PDB entry 3L8W | X-ray diffraction, 1.00 A resolution | chain A

== Chain A ==
Protein: Uricase
Source organism: Aspergillus flavus
Notes: EC 1.7.3.3
UniProt: Q00511 (URIC_ASPFL); residues 1-295 here correspond to UniProt positions 2-296 (UniProt number = residue number + 1)
Sequence (296 residues; numbered 0 to 295; the number before each row is that of its first residue; numbering starts at 0):
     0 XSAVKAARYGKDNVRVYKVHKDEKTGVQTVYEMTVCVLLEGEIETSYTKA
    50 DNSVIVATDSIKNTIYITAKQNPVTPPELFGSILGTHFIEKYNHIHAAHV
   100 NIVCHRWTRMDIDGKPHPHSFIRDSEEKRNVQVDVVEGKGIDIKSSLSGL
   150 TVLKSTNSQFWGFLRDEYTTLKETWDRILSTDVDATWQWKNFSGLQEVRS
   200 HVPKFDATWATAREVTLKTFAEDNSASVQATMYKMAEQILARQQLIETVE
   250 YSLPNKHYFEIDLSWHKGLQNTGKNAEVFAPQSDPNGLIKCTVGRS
Differences from the reference sequence: acetylation (0)
Modified residues: ACE (acetyl group) at position 0
Swiss-Prot annotation at these positions:
  - active site (Charge relay system): K10, T57, H256
  - binding site (5-hydroxyisourate): T57, D58, F159, R176, V227, Q228, N254
  - binding site (O2): T57, N254
  - binding site (urate): T57, D58, F159, R176, V227, Q228, N254
  - modified residue: S1 (N-acetylserine)
Ion coordination: Na+: I88, Y91, N92, I94, E136
Residues lining bound ligands:
  - 4-pobn (4PO; alpha-(4-pyridyl-1-oxide)-N-tert-butylnitrone): N12, R14, E31, T33, H104, R122, D283
  - xanthine (XAN): Y8, I54, A56, T57, D58, F159, L170, R176, S226, V227, Q228, N254, I288

== In short ==
Chain A binds xanthine and 4-pobn. I88, Y91, N92, I94 and E136 form the Na+ site. UniProt lists 3 active-site
residues, 7 residues binding 5-hydroxyisourate, O2-binding residues T57 and N254 and 7 urate-binding residues.
Chain A is Uricase (Aspergillus flavus); the structure, Urate oxidase from aspergillus flavus complexed with
xanthin, was determined by X-ray diffraction, deposited together with 3L9G, 3LBG and 3LD4.
